3CPW - chains 0 and A of the 31 polymer chains in the assembly; structure by X-ray diffraction, 2.70 A resolution.

Chain 0:
Molecule: 23S ribosomal RNA
From: Haloarcula marismortui
Sequence (2922 nucleotides; row label = number of the first residue in the row):
     2 UUGGCUACUA UGCCAGCUGG UGGAUUGCUC GGCUCAGGCG CUGAUGAAGG ACGUGCCAAG
    62 CUGCGAUAAG CCAUGGGGAG CCGCACGGAG GCGAAGAACC AUGGAUUUCC GAAUGAGAAU
   122 CUCUCUAACA AUUGCUUCGC GCAAUGAGGA ACCCCGAGAA CUGAAACAUC UCAGUAUCGG
   182 GAGGAACAGA AAACGCAAUG UGAUGUCGUU AGUAACCGCG AGUGAACGCG AUACAGCCCA
   242 AACCGAAGCC CUCACGGGCA AUGUGGUGUC AGGGCUACCU CUCAUCAGCC GACCGUCUCG
   302 ACGAAGUCUC UUGGAACAGA GCGUGAUACA GGGUGACAAC CCCGUACUCG AGACCAGUAC
   362 GACGUGCGGU AGUGCCAGAG UAGCGGGGGU UGGAUAUCCC UCGCGAAUAA CGCAGGCAUC
   422 GACUGCGAAG GCUAAACACA ACCUGAGACC GAUAGUGAAC AAGUAGUGUG AACGAACGCU
   482 GCAAAGUACC CUCAGAAGGG AGGCGAAAUA GAGCAUGAAA UCAGUUGGCG AUCGAGCGAC
   542 AGGGCAUACA AGGUCCCCCG ACGAAUGACC GACGCGCGAG CGUCCAGUAA GACUCACGGG
   602 AAGCCGAUGU UCUGUCGUAC GUUUUGAAAA ACGAGCCAGG GAGUGUGUCU GCAUGGCAAG
   662 UCUAACCGGA GUAUCCGGGG AGGCACAGGG AAACCGACAU GGCCGCAGGG CUUUGCCCGA
   722 GGGCCGCCGU CUUCAAGGGC GGGGAGCCAU GUGGACACGA CCCGAAUCCG GACGAUCUAC
   782 GCAUGGACAA GAUGAAGCGU GCCGAAAGGC ACGUGGAAGU CUGUUAGAGU UGGUGUCCUA
   842 CAAUACCCUC UCGUGAUCUA UGUGUAGGGG UGAAAGGCCC AUCGAGUCCG GCAACAGCUG
   902 GUUCCAAUCG AAACAUGUCG AAGCAUGACC UCCGCCGAGG UAGUCUGUGA GGUAGAGCGA
   962 CCGAUUGGUG UGUCCGCCUC CGAGAGGAGU CGGCACACCU GUCAAACUCC AAACUUACAG
  1022 ACGCCGUUUG ACGCGGGGAU UCCGGUGCGC GGGGUAAGCC UGUGUACCAG GAGGGGAACA
  1082 ACCCAGAGAU AGGUUAAGGU CCCCAAGUGU GGAUUAAGUG UAAUCCUCUG AAGGUGGUCU
  1142 CGAGCCCUAG ACAGCCGGGA GGUGAGCUUA GAAGCAGCUA CCCUCUAAGA AAAGCGUAAC
  1202 AGCUUACCGG CCGAGGUUUG AGGCGCCCAA AAUGAUCGGG ACUCAAAUCC ACCACCGAGA
  1262 CCUGUCCGUA CCACUCAUAC UGGUAAUCGA GUAGAUUGGC GCUCUAAUUG GAUGGAAGUA
  1322 GGGGUGAAAA CUCCUAUGGA CCGAUUAGUG ACGAAAAUCC UGGCCAUAGU AGCAGCGAUA
  1382 GUCGGGUGAG AACCCCGACG GCCUAAUGGA UAAGGGUUCC UCAGCACUGC UGAUCAGCUG
  1442 AGGGUUAGCC GGUCCUAAGU CAUACCGCAA CUCGACUAUG ACGAAAUGGG AAACGGGUUA
  1502 AUAUUCCCGU GCCACUAUGC AGUGAAAGUU GACGCCCUGG GGUCGAUCAC GCUGGGCAUU
  1562 CGCCCAGUCG AACCGUCCAA CUCCGUGGAA GCCGUAAUGG CAGGAAGCGG ACGAACGGCG
  1622 GCAUAGGGAA ACGUGAUUCA ACCUGGGGCC CAUGAAAAGA CGAGCAUAGU GUCCGUACCG
  1682 AGAACCGACA CAGGUGUCCA UGGCGGCGAA AGCCAAGGCC UGUCGGGAGC AACCAACGUU
  1742 AGGGAAUUCG GCAAGUUAGU CCCGUACCUU CGGAAGAAGG GAUGCCUGCU CCGGAACGGA
  1802 GCAGGUCGCA GUGACUCGGA AGCUCGGACU GUCUAGUAAC AACAUAGGUG ACCGCAAAUC
  1862 CGCAAGGACU CGUACGGUCA CUGAAUCCUG CCCAGUGCAG GUAUCUGAAC ACCUCGUACA
  1922 AGAGGACGAA GGACCUGUCA ACGGCGGGGG UAACUAUGAC CCUCUUAAGG UAGCGUAGUA
  1982 CCUUGCCGCA UCAGUAGCGG CUUGCAUGAA UGGAUUAACC AGAGCUUCAC UGUCCCAACG
  2042 UUGGGCCCGG UGAACUGUAC AUUCCAGUGC GGAGUCUGGA GACACCCAGG GGGAAGCAAA
  2102 GACCCUAUGG AGCUUUACUG CAGGCUGUCG CUGAGACGUG GUCGCCGAUG UGCAGCAUAG
  2162 GUAGGAGACA CUACACAGGU ACCCGCGCUA GCGGGCCACC GAGUCAACAG UGAAAUACUA
  2222 CCCGUCGGUG ACUGCGACUC UCACUCCGGG AGGAGGACAC CGAUAGCCGG GCAGUUUGAC
  2282 UGGGGCGGUA CGCGCUCGAA AAGAUAUCGA GCGCGCCCUA UGGCUAUCUC AGCCGGGACA
  2342 GAGACCCGGC GAAGAGUGCA AGAGCAAAAG AUAGCUUGAC AGUGUUCUUC CCAACGAGGA
  2402 ACGCUGACGC GAAAGCGUGG UCUAGCGAAC CAAUUAGCCU GCUUGAUGCG GGCAAUUGAU
  2462 GACAGAAAAG CUACCCUAGG GAUAACAGAG UCGUCACUCG CAAGAGCACA UAUCGACCGA
  2522 GUGGCUUGCU ACCUCGAUGU CGGUUCCCUC CAUCCUGCCC GUGCAGAAGC GGGCAAGGGU
  2582 GAGGUUGUUC GCCUAUUAAA GGAGGUCGUG AGCUGGGUUU AGACCGUCGU GAGACAGGUC
  2642 GGCUGCUAUC UACUGGGUGU GUAAUGGUGU CUGACAAGAA CGACCGUAUA GUACGAGAGG
  2702 AACUACGGUU GGUGGCCACU GGUGUACCGG UUGUUCGAGA GAGCACGUGC CGGGUAGCCA
  2762 CGCCACACGG GGUAAGAGCU GAACGCAUCU AAGCUCGAAA CCCACUUGGA AAAGAGACAC
  2822 CGCCGAGGUC CCGCGUACAA GACGCGGUCG AUAGACUCGG GGUGUGCGCG UCGAGGUAAC
  2882 GAGACGUUAA GCCCACGAGC ACUAACAGAC CAAAGCCAUC AU
Unresolved in the structure: 2-9, 126-127, 715, 971-998, 1560, 1952-1963, 2137-2236, 2339-2343, 2665-2666, 2915-2923
Sequence notes: conflict C559 (U3154 in 3377779), C560 (U3155 in 3377779); engineered mutation A2099 (G4694 in 3377779)
Ion coordination: Na+ site 1: U12 (shared with 1 residue of chain Q); Mg2+ site 1 near G28 (its only coordinating residue here); Na+ site 2: C40, C443; Na+ site 3: G56, A59, G61; Sr2+ site 1: C85 (shared with 1 residue of chain S); Na+ site 4 near U108 (its only coordinating residue here); Mg2+ site 2 near U115 (its only coordinating residue here); Na+ site 5: C130, U146; Na+ site 6: C141, G142; Sr2+ site 2: G147, A183 (shared with 1 residue of chain L); Mg2+ site 3: C162, U2276; K+ site 1: C162, U163, U172; 66 more Mg2+ sites not listed; 58 more Na+ sites not listed; 71 more Sr2+ sites not listed; 1 more K+ sites not listed
Residues lining bound ligands:
  - acetyl group (ACE): G2102, A2486, G2540
  - Linezolid (ZLD; N-{[(5S)-3-(3-fluoro-4-morpholin-4-ylphenyl)-2-oxo-1,3-oxazolidin-5-yl]methyl}acetamide): G2102, A2486, C2487, A2538, U2539, G2540, U2541, U2620

Chain A:
Molecule: 50S ribosomal protein L2P
From: Haloarcula marismortui
UniProtKB: P20276 (RL2_HALMA); residues 0-239 here correspond to UniProt positions 1-240 (UniProt number = residue number + 1)
Amino-acid sequence (240 residues; row label = number of the first residue in the row; numbering starts at 0):
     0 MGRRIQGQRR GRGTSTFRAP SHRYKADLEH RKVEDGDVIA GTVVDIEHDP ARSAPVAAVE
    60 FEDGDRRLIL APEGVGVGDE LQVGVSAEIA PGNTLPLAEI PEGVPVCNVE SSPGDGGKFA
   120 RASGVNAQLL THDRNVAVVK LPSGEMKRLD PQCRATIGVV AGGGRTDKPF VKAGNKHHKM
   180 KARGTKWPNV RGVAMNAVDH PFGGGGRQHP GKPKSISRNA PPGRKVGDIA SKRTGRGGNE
Unresolved in the structure: 0, 238-239
Ion coordination: Mg2+ site 1 near Leu27 (its only coordinating residue here); Sr2+ site 1 near Glu28 (its only coordinating residue here); Mg2+ site 2: Asn188 (shared with A1845(0), U1846(0), G1884(0) of chain 0); Sr2+ site 2: Phe201, His208 (shared with A2633(0) of chain 0); Mg2+ site 3: Gln207 (shared with U1883(0), U2012(0) of chain 0)

Chain 0 / chain A interface:
Pairs across the interface - 254 pairs, chain 0 then chain A:
  C781(0) with Thr15(A), hydrogen bond to the sugar
  G782(0) with Ser14(A), hydrogen bond to the sugar; Thr15(A), hydrogen bond to the sugar
  C783(0) with Ser14(A), sugar contact; His21(A), hydrogen bond to the phosphate; Arg22(A), phosphate contact; Lys180(A), phosphate contact
  A784(0) with His21(A), salt bridge to the phosphate; Arg22(A), salt bridge to the phosphate
  G820(0) with Lys171(A), salt bridge to the phosphate; Ala172(A), hydrogen bond to the base; Gly173(A), hydrogen bond to the base
  A857(0) with Ala172(A), base contact; Gly173(A), phosphate contact; His176(A), sugar contact; His177(A), salt bridge to the phosphate; Trp186(A), base contact
  U866(0) with Arg11(A), hydrogen bond to the phosphate; Thr13(A), sugar contact
  A867(0) with Arg11(A), salt bridge to the phosphate
  G870(0) with Arg3(A), salt bridge to the phosphate
  G871(0) with Arg2(A), hydrogen bond to the base; Arg3(A), salt bridge to the phosphate; Arg8(A), salt bridge to the phosphate; Arg11(A), phosphate contact
  U872(0) with Arg2(A), hydrogen bond to the base; Arg8(A), hydrogen bond to the base; Thr13(A), hydrogen bond to the phosphate; Phe16(A), phosphate contact
  G873(0) with Arg2(A), base contact; Arg8(A), hydrogen bond to the base; Thr15(A), phosphate contact; Lys185(A), salt bridge to the phosphate; Asp198(A), hydrogen bond to the base
  A874(0) with Lys185(A), salt bridge to the phosphate; Pro187(A), sugar contact; Val189(A), sugar contact
  A875(0) with Val189(A), sugar contact; Ala193(A), hydrogen bond to the sugar; Met194(A), base contact; Asp198(A), base contact
  G877(0) with Asn195(A), hydrogen bond to the sugar; Val197(A), base contact
  G878(0) with Arg2(A), hydrogen bond to the base
  C879(0) with Arg2(A), base contact
  A886(0) with Gly1(A), hydrogen bond to the base; Arg2(A), base contact
  G1460(0) with Arg17(A), salt bridge to the phosphate
  C1652(0) with Ser52(A), hydrogen bond to the phosphate; Arg164(A), hydrogen bond to the base; Thr165(A), base contact; Lys167(A), hydrogen bond to the base; Phe169(A), stacking on the base; Lys178(A), hydrogen bond to the base
  A1653(0) with His47(A), salt bridge to the phosphate; Ser52(A), hydrogen bond to the phosphate; His177(A), stacking on the base; Lys178(A), sugar contact
  U1654(0) with Lys24(A), sugar contact; His47(A), stacking on the base; Pro49(A), phosphate contact; Ala181(A), phosphate contact
  C1844(0) with Val189(A), phosphate contact; Arg190(A), salt bridge to the phosphate; Gln207(A), hydrogen bond to the phosphate
  A1845(0) with Pro187(A), phosphate contact; Asn188(A), phosphate contact; Val189(A), phosphate contact; Arg190(A), salt bridge to the phosphate
  U1846(0) with Ala172(A), hydrogen bond to the sugar; Trp186(A), sugar contact; Pro187(A), phosphate contact; Asn188(A), hydrogen bond to the phosphate
  A1847(0) with Phe169(A), hydrogen bond to the phosphate; Val170(A), hydrogen bond to the sugar; Lys171(A), sugar contact; Lys175(A), salt bridge to the phosphate; Trp186(A), hydrogen bond to the phosphate
  G1848(0) with Pro168(A), phosphate contact; Phe169(A), hydrogen bond to the phosphate
  U1850(0) with Arg235(A), hydrogen bond to the phosphate
  G1851(0) with Asp227(A), hydrogen bond to the base; Thr233(A), sugar contact; Gly234(A), sugar contact; Arg235(A), salt bridge to the phosphate
  A1852(0) with Asp227(A), sugar contact; Ile228(A), hydrogen bond to the sugar; Ser230(A), phosphate contact; Lys231(A), phosphate contact; Arg232(A), sugar contact
  C1853(0) with Arg217(A), hydrogen bond to the sugar; Ile228(A), sugar contact; Ala229(A), sugar contact; Ser230(A), phosphate contact; Lys231(A), salt bridge to the phosphate
  C1854(0) with Lys231(A), salt bridge to the phosphate
  G1855(0) with Phe118(A), base contact; Leu140(A), base contact; Pro141(A), base contact; Ser142(A), hydrogen bond to the base; Glu144(A), hydrogen bond to the sugar; Lys146(A), hydrogen bond to the phosphate
  C1856(0) with Lys117(A), sugar contact; Lys146(A), salt bridge to the phosphate
  A1857(0) with Ser110(A), hydrogen bond to the phosphate; Lys117(A), phosphate contact
  A1859(0) with Arg217(A), hydrogen bond to the phosphate
  U1860(0) with Arg9(A), hydrogen bond to the base; Arg217(A), salt bridge to the phosphate; Lys224(A), salt bridge to the phosphate; Ile228(A), sugar contact
  C1861(0) with Gly6(A), hydrogen bond to the sugar; Gln7(A), phosphate contact; Gly10(A), hydrogen bond to the sugar; Pro221(A), phosphate contact; Lys224(A), salt bridge to the phosphate
  C1862(0) with Arg3(A), hydrogen bond to the phosphate; Gln7(A), hydrogen bond to the phosphate; Gly10(A), sugar contact; Arg11(A), sugar contact; Pro221(A), phosphate contact
  G1863(0) with Arg3(A), salt bridge to the phosphate
  G1868(0) with Gly10(A), hydrogen bond to the base
  A1869(0) with Arg9(A), base contact; Gly10(A), sugar contact; Gly12(A), sugar contact; Arg17(A), phosphate contact
  C1870(0) with Arg9(A), sugar contact; Phe16(A), sugar contact; Arg17(A), phosphate contact; Ala18(A), hydrogen bond to the phosphate; Gly183(A), phosphate contact
  U1871(0) with Ala18(A), phosphate contact; Gly183(A), hydrogen bond to the phosphate
  C1872(0) with Ser20(A), hydrogen bond to the phosphate; Tyr23(A), base contact; Lys24(A), base contact; Ala25(A), hydrogen bond to the base; Asp26(A), hydrogen bond to the base
  G1873(0) with Ala50(A), sugar contact; Arg51(A), phosphate contact; Arg120(A), salt bridge to the phosphate
  U1874(0) with Arg51(A), salt bridge to the phosphate; Lys117(A), hydrogen bond to the sugar; Phe118(A), sugar contact; Ala119(A), hydrogen bond to the sugar; Arg120(A), salt bridge to the phosphate; Ala121(A), phosphate contact
  A1875(0) with Ala119(A), hydrogen bond to the phosphate; Arg120(A), hydrogen bond to the phosphate; Ala121(A), hydrogen bond to the phosphate; Val124(A), phosphate contact; Pro141(A), sugar contact; Ser142(A), hydrogen bond to the sugar
  C1876(0) with Ala121(A), sugar contact; Ser122(A), hydrogen bond to the sugar; Gly123(A), hydrogen bond to the base; Val124(A), base contact; Pro141(A), phosphate contact; Gly162(A), base contact; Gly163(A), hydrogen bond to the base; Arg164(A), hydrogen bond to the phosphate; Thr165(A), hydrogen bond to the sugar
  G1877(0) with Arg164(A), salt bridge to the phosphate
  G1878(0) with Arg182(A), salt bridge to the phosphate
  U1879(0) with Arg9(A), hydrogen bond to the phosphate; Gly183(A), phosphate contact; Thr184(A), hydrogen bond to the phosphate
  C1880(0) with Gly6(A), phosphate contact; Arg9(A), salt bridge to the phosphate; Val225(A), sugar contact; Gly226(A), hydrogen bond to the sugar
  A1881(0) with His199(A), salt bridge to the phosphate; Phe201(A), phosphate contact; Lys213(A), sugar contact; Val225(A), phosphate contact; Gly226(A), sugar contact
  C1882(0) with Arg190(A), phosphate contact; Gly191(A), hydrogen bond to the phosphate; Val192(A), hydrogen bond to the phosphate; Phe201(A), phosphate contact; Lys213(A), sugar contact
  U1883(0) with Arg190(A), salt bridge to the phosphate
  G1884(0) with Arg190(A), base contact
  G1898(0) with Pro212(A), sugar contact; Ser214(A), hydrogen bond to the sugar
  C1899(0) with Ser214(A), sugar contact; Ile215(A), sugar contact; Ser216(A), sugar contact; Ala229(A), sugar contact; Ser230(A), hydrogen bond to the sugar
  A1900(0) with Ser216(A), phosphate contact; Arg217(A), hydrogen bond to the phosphate; Ala229(A), sugar contact; Ser230(A), sugar contact; Lys231(A), sugar contact
  G1938(0) with Lys231(A), hydrogen bond to the base
  U1939(0) with Arg232(A), hydrogen bond to the phosphate; Thr233(A), hydrogen bond to the sugar; Gly236(A), phosphate contact; Gly237(A), phosphate contact
  C1940(0) with Thr233(A), sugar contact; Gly234(A), phosphate contact; Gly236(A), hydrogen bond to the phosphate
  A1941(0) with Arg235(A), base contact; Gly236(A), phosphate contact
  A1942(0) with Pro212(A), base contact; Lys213(A), salt bridge to the phosphate; Asp227(A), sugar contact; Thr233(A), hydrogen bond to the sugar; Gly234(A), hydrogen bond to the phosphate
  C1943(0) with Pro209(A), sugar contact; Lys211(A), sugar contact; Pro212(A), sugar contact
  G1944(0) with His208(A), salt bridge to the phosphate; Pro209(A), phosphate contact
  U2012(0) with Gln207(A), sugar contact
  C2114(0) with Gly1(A), hydrogen bond to the phosphate; Val197(A), phosphate contact
  U2115(0) with Ala196(A), phosphate contact
  U2116(0) with Lys211(A), salt bridge to the phosphate
  A2123(0) with Pro220(A), base contact
  G2124(0) with Asn218(A), hydrogen bond to the base
  G2125(0) with Asn218(A), hydrogen bond to the sugar
  C2126(0) with Asn218(A), sugar contact
  C2248(0) with Ser111(A), hydrogen bond to the sugar; Pro112(A), hydrogen bond to the sugar; Asp114(A), sugar contact
  G2249(0) with Gly113(A), sugar contact; Asp114(A), phosphate contact
  G2250(0) with Lys31(A), salt bridge to the phosphate; Glu33(A), base contact
  G2254(0) with Asp149(A), sugar contact
  G2270(0) with Arg223(A), hydrogen bond to the phosphate
  G2271(0) with Arg223(A), salt bridge to the phosphate
  G2272(0) with Pro220(A), base contact; Gly222(A), sugar contact; Arg223(A), salt bridge to the phosphate
  C2273(0) with Gly1(A), hydrogen bond to the phosphate
  C2625(0) with Gly205(A), phosphate contact; Gln207(A), phosphate contact
  C2626(0) with Arg206(A), phosphate contact
  C2629(0) with Arg206(A), base contact
  G2630(0) with Arg206(A), hydrogen bond to the base; His208(A), base contact
  U2631(0) with Gly210(A), sugar contact
  G2632(0) with His208(A), phosphate contact; Gly210(A), sugar contact
  A2633(0) with Gly202(A), phosphate contact; Gly203(A), phosphate contact; Gly204(A), hydrogen bond to the phosphate
  G2634(0) with Gly203(A), phosphate contact; Gly204(A), hydrogen bond to the phosphate; Gly205(A), hydrogen bond to the base
Interface residues without a listed pair, chain 0 (101 interface residues in all): U858, G865, A876, A1459, C1651, A1843, U2117, A2255, A2274, U2628
Interface residues without a listed pair, chain A (125 interface residues in all): Ile4, Gln5, Val32, Gly161, Pro200

In short:
101 residues of chain 0 face 125 of chain A across their interface, with 85 hydrogen bonds, 37 salt bridges
and 3 aromatic stacking contacts. Among the polar pairs are G820(0)-Ala172(A), G820(0)-Gly173(A) and
G871(0)-Arg2(A). Chain 0 binds Linezolid and acetyl group.
Chain 0 is 23S ribosomal RNA and chain A is 50S ribosomal protein L2P, both from Haloarcula marismortui; the
structure, The structure of the antibiotic LINEZOLID bound to the large ribosomal subunit of HALOARCULA
MARISMORTUI, was determined by X-ray diffraction.
